Entry 5BPO (X-ray diffraction, 1.90 A resolution); this record covers chains A and D of the 4 polymer chains in the assembly.

[Chain A]
Protein: Insulin
Reference sequence: P01308 (INS_HUMAN); residues 1-21 here correspond to UniProt positions 90-110 (UniProt number = residue number + 89)
Amino-acid sequence (21 residues; row label = number of the first residue in the row):
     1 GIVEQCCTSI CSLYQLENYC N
Cystine bridges: Cys6-Cys11

[Chain D]
Protein: Insulin
Reference sequence: P01308 (INS_HUMAN); residues 1-30 here correspond to UniProt positions 25-54 (UniProt number = residue number + 24)
Amino-acid sequence (30 residues; numbered 1 to 30; the number before each row is that of its first residue):
     1 FVNQHLCGSH LVEALYLVCG ERGFFYXPXT
Disordered / not traced: 1, 30
Construct notes: engineered mutation NVA_27 (Thr51 in P01308), HIX_29 (Lys53 in P01308)
Modified residues: NVA (norvaline) at position 27; HIX (3-(1H-1,2,3-triazol-5-yl)-L-alanine) at position 29
Covalently attached groups: covalent link NVA_27-HIX_29

[Chain A / chain D interface]
Residue-residue contacts (8; chain A residue first):
  Ser12(A) - Gln4(D)  hydrogen bond
  Leu13(A) - Leu6(D)  hydrophobic
  Leu13(A) - Ala14(D)  hydrophobic
  Tyr14(A) - Asn3(D)
  Tyr14(A) - Leu6(D)
  Tyr14(A) - His10(D)
  Gln15(A) - Gln4(D)  hydrogen bond
  Glu17(A) - Leu17(D)
Also at the interface, not in a pair above, chain D (7 interface residues in all): Val18

[In short]
5 residues of chain A and 7 residues of chain D are in contact, with 2 hydrogen bonds. Among the polar pairs
are Ser12(A)-Gln4(D) and Gln15(A)-Gln4(D).
Chain A is Insulin and chain D is Insulin; the structure, Human insulin with intra-chain chemical crosslink
between modified B27 and B29, was determined by X-ray diffraction together with 5BOQ and 5BQQ from the same
study.
